PDB entry 9BLF | electron microscopy, 3.31 A resolution | chains B and P of the 6 polymer chains in the assembly

[Chain B]
Molecule: Non-structural protein 8
Source organism: Severe acute respiratory syndrome coronavirus 2
UniProt: P0DTD1 (R1AB_SARS2); residues 1-198 here correspond to UniProt positions 3943-4140 (UniProt number = residue number + 3942)
Chain sequence (199 residues; row label = number of the first residue in the row; numbering starts at 0):
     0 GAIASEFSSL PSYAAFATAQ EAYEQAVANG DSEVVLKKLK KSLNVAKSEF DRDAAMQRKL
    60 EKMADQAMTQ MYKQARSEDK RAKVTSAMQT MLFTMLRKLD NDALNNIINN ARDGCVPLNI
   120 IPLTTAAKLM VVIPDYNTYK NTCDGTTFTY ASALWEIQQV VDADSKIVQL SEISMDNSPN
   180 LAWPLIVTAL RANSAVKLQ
Disordered / not traced: 0-5, 194-198
Construct notes: expression tag (0)
UniProt features mapped onto this chain:
  - site: Gln198 (Cleavage)

[Chain P]
Molecule: Primer RNA
Source organism: Severe acute respiratory syndrome coronavirus 2
Sequence (31 nucleotides; numbered 1 to 31; the number before each row is that of its first residue):
     1 CAUUCUCCUA AGAAGCUAUU AAAAUCACAA X
Disordered / not traced: 1-2
Modified positions: CAR (cytosine arabinose-5'-phosphate) at position 31

[How chain B and chain P interact]
Pairs across the interface (4; chain B residue first):
  Lys36(B) - C5(P)  phosphate contact
  Lys36(B) - U6(P)  salt bridge to the phosphate
  Ala54(B) - A14(P)  phosphate contact
  Arg57(B) - G15(P)  salt bridge to the phosphate
Also at the interface, not in a pair above, chain B (5 interface residues in all): Val33, Arg51
Also at the interface, not in a pair above, chain P (5 interface residues in all): A13

[Overview]
The chain B/chain P interface involves 5 residues from each chain, with 2 salt bridges. Polar pairs include
Lys36(B)-U6(P) and Arg57(B)-G15(P).
Here chain B is Non-structural protein 8 and chain P is Primer RNA, both from Severe acute respiratory
syndrome coronavirus 2. Entry 9BLF (SARS-CoV-2 core polymerase complex inhibited by araCTP) was determined by
electron microscopy.
